8HE5 - chains N and c of the 25 polymer chains in the assembly; structure by electron microscopy, 6.95 A resolution (low resolution: residue-level contacts below are approximate; hydrogen-bond / salt-bridge calls are withheld).

== Chain N ==
Molecule: 198-nt DNA strand
Sequence (198 nucleotides; row label = number of the first residue in the row; numbers below 1 keep their minus sign (DG-125 is residue -125)):
  -125 GCTTACGTCAGTCTGGCCATCTTTGTGTTTGGTGTGTTTGGGTGGTGGCC
   -75 GTTTTCGTTGTTTTTTTCTGTCTCGTGCCTGGTGTCTTGGGTGTAATCCC
   -25 CTTGGCGGTTAAAACGCGGGGGACAGCGCGTACGTGCGTTTAAGCGGTGC
    25 TAGAGCTGTCTACGACCAATTGAGCGGCCTCGGCACCGGGATTCTGAT
Disordered / not traced: -125 to -82, -70 to -59

== Chain c ==
Protein: Histone H2A type 1-B/E
Organism: Homo sapiens
Reference sequence: P04908 (H2A1B_HUMAN); residues 0-129 here correspond to UniProt positions 1-130 (UniProt number = residue number + 1)
Sequence (133 residues; numbered -3 to 129; the number before each row is that of its first residue; numbers below 1 keep their minus sign (Gly-3 is residue -3)):
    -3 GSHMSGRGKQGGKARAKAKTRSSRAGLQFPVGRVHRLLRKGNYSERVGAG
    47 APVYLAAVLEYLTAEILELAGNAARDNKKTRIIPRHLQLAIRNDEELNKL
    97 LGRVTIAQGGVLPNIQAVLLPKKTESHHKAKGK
Disordered / not traced: -3 to 15, 119-129
Construct notes: expression tag (-3 to -1)
Curated features (UniProtKB/Swiss-Prot):
  - modified residue: Ser1 (N-acetylserine), Arg3 (Citrulline), Lys5 (N6-(2-hydroxyisobutyryl)lysine), Lys9 (N6-(2-hydroxyisobutyryl)lysine), Lys13 (N6-(beta-hydroxybutyryl)lysine), Lys36 (N6-(2-hydroxyisobutyryl)lysine), Lys74 (N6-(2-hydroxyisobutyryl)lysine), Lys75 (N6-(2-hydroxyisobutyryl)lysine), Lys95 (N6-(2-hydroxyisobutyryl)lysine), Gln104 (N5-methylglutamine), Lys118 (N6-(2-hydroxyisobutyryl)lysine), Lys119 (N6-crotonyllysine), Thr120 (Phosphothreonine), Lys125 (N6-crotonyllysine)
  - cross-link (Glycyl lysine isopeptide (Lys-Gly)): Lys13 (interchain with G-Cter in ubiquitin), Lys15 (interchain with G-Cter in ubiquitin), Lys119 (interchain with G-Cter in ubiquitin)

== Chain N / chain c interface ==
Contacting residue pairs - 15 pairs, chain N then chain c:
  DG38(N) - Arg42(c)
  DG38(N) - Val43(c)
  DG38(N) - Gly44(c)
  DG38(N) - Ala45(c)
  DA39(N) - Arg35(c)
  DA39(N) - Arg42(c)
  DA39(N) - Val43(c)
  DG48(N) - Arg29(c)
  DC49(N) - Arg29(c)
  DG57(N) - Thr76(c)
  DG57(N) - Arg77(c)
  DC58(N) - Lys75(c)
  DC58(N) - Thr76(c)
  DC58(N) - Arg77(c)
  DA59(N) - Lys75(c)
Also at the interface, not in a pair above, chain N (8 interface residues in all): DG46
Also at the interface, not in a pair above, chain c (12 interface residues in all): Thr16, His31, Ile79

== In short ==
8 residues of chain N and 12 residues of chain c are in contact.
Here chain N is a 198-nt DNA strand and chain c is Histone H2A type 1-B/E (Homo sapiens). Entry 8HE5 (RNA
polymerase II elongation complex bound with Rad26 and Elf1, stalled at SHL(-3.5) of the nucleosome) was
determined by electron microscopy, deposited together with 7WBV, 7WBW and 7WBX.
